8A5R - chain AAA; structure by X-ray diffraction, 1.85 A resolution.

# Chain AAA
Name: Light-activated DNA-binding protein EL222
Organism: Erythrobacter litoralis HTCC2594
UniProt: Q2NB98 (LVHTH_ERYLH); residue numbers follow UniProt; this construct covers 17-225
Chain sequence (210 residues; row label = number of the first residue in the row):
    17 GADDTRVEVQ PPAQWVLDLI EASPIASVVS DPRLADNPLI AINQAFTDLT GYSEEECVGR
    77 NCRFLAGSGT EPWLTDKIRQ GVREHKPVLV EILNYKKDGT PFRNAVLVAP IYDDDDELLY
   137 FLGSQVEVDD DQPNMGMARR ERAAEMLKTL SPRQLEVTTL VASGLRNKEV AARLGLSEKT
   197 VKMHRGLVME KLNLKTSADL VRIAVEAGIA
Not modelled in the structure: 17-20
Modified positions: His101 (3-(2-oxo-2H-imidazol-4-yl)-L-alanine; OHI)
Differences from the reference sequence: expression tag (226)
Residues lining bound ligands: FMN (flavin mononucleotide): Val44, Ser46, Asn53, Asn77, Cys78, Arg79, Leu81, Ala82, Thr91, Asp92, Ile94, Arg95, Val98, Ile108, Asn110, Asn120, Val122, Val124, Phe137, Leu138, Gly139, Gln141
From the paper describing this entry:
  - binding site for flavin mononucleotide: Cys78, Gln141
  - conformationally variable residues (order/disorder transition): Thr21 to Pro27, Asp145 to Gly152
  - conformationally variable residues: Asp147 to Arg155 (from molecular simulation)

# Summary
Bound to chain AAA: flavin mononucleotide. From the paper: a binding site for flavin mononucleotide at Cys78
and Gln141; conformational variability at Thr21, Asp145 and Asp147.
Chain AAA is Light-activated DNA-binding protein EL222 (Erythrobacter litoralis HTCC2594); the structure,
Crystal structure of light-activated DNA-binding protein EL222 from Erythrobacter litoralis crystallized and
measured in dark, was determined by X-ray diffraction, deposited together with 8A5S.
